8T8I - chains A and L of the 3 polymer chains in the assembly; structure by X-ray diffraction, 2.52 A resolution.

== Chain A ==
Name: VHH domain
From: Homo sapiens
Notes: antibody fragment or engineered binder
Sequence (129 residues; numbered -1 to 137; 10 numbers in that range are skipped by the numbering (no residue carries them; nothing is unmodelled there); the number before each row is that of its first residue; numbers below 1 keep their minus sign (Gly-1 is residue -1)):
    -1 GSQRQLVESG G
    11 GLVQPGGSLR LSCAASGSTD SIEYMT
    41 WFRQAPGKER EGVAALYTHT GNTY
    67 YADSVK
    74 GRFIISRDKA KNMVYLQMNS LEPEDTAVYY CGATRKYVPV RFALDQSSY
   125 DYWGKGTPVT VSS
Disordered / not traced: -1 to 1
Disulfides: Cys23-Cys104

== Chain L ==
Name: Fab light chain
From: Homo sapiens
Notes: antibody fragment or engineered binder
Sequence (213 residues; each row starts with the number of its first residue; note: 20 numbers in that range are skipped by the numbering (no residue carries them; nothing is unmodelled there); numbering starts at 0):
     0 SDIQMTQSPS SLSASVGDRV TITCRASQSV SSA
    39 VAWYQQKPGK APKLLIYSAS S
    67 LYSGVP
    74 SRFSGSR
    83 SGTDFTLTIS SLQPEDFATY YCQQSSSSLI
   115 TFGQGTKVEI KRTVAAPSVF IFPPSDSQLK SGTASVVCLL NNFYPREAKV SWYVDNALQS
   175 GNSQESVTEQ DSKDSTYSLS STLTLSKADY EKHKVYACEV TQGTTS
   223 VTKSFNRGEC
Disordered / not traced: 0-1, 232
Disulfides: Cys23-Cys104, Cys152-Cys212

== Interface between chain A and chain L ==
Pairs across the interface (8):
  Pro46(A) with Tyr55(L); Tyr68(L)
  Gly47(A) with Tyr68(L)
  Thr99(A) with Tyr55(L); Ser59(L)
  Thr134(A) with Ser56(L); Ser59(L)
  Ser136(A) with Ser58(L), hydrogen bond
Other interface residues (no listed pair), chain A (8 interface residues in all): Leu12, Ala45, Lys48
Other interface residues (no listed pair), chain L (8 interface residues in all): Leu52, Ser69, Arg80

== In short ==
The chain A/chain L interface involves 8 residues from each chain; the contacts include 1 hydrogen bond. Its
one hydrogen-bonded contact is Ser136(A)-Ser58(L).
Here chain A is VHH domain and chain L is Fab light chain, both from Homo sapiens. Entry 8T8I (Structure of
VHH-Fab complex with engineered Elbow FNQIKG, Crystal Kappa and SER substitutions) was determined by X-ray
diffraction (same publication as 8T58, 8T6I, 8T7F, 8T7G, 8T7I, 8T9Y and 3 further entries).
